Entry 6HOM (X-ray diffraction, 2.10 A resolution); this record covers chains A and B.

# Chain A
Molecule: CCR4-NOT transcription complex subunit 9
Organism: Homo sapiens
UniProtKB: Q92600 (CNOT9_HUMAN); residue numbers follow UniProt; this construct covers 19-285
Amino-acid sequence (273 residues; row label = number of the first residue in the row):
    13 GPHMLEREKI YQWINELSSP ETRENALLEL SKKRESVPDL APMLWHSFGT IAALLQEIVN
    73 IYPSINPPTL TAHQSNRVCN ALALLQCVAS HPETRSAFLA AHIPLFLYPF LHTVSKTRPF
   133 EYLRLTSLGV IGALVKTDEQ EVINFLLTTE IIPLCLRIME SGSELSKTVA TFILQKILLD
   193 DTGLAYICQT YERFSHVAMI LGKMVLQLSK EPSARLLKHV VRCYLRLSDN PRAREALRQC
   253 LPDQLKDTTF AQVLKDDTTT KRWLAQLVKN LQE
Sequence notes: expression tag (13-18)
UniProt features mapped onto this chain:
  - mutagenesis: Arg227 (R227E: Loss of DNA binding)
Reported in the primary citation:
  - conformationally variable residues (side-chain flip): Tyr134
  - mutagenesis - V181E: abolished binding to Hs NOT4 CBM

# Chain B
Molecule: CCR4-NOT transcription complex subunit 4, isoform L
UniProtKB: M9PCL9 (M9PCL9_DROME); numbering as in UniProt (aligned over 813-838)
Amino-acid sequence (26 residues; each row starts with the number of its first residue):
   813 DDDLGFDPFV ETQKGLAELM ENEVVQ
Disordered / not traced: 813

# Chain A / chain B interface
Contacting residue pairs (43):
  Arg46(A) - Asp819(B)  salt bridge
  Arg46(A) - Phe821(B)
  Arg46(A) - Val822(B)
  Glu47(A) - Asp819(B)
  Thr83(A) - Glu835(B)
  Ala84(A) - Leu831(B)  hydrophobic
  Ala84(A) - Met832(B)
  Ala84(A) - Glu835(B)  hydrogen bond (backbone-side chain)
  His85(A) - Met832(B)
  His85(A) - Glu835(B)  hydrogen bond (backbone-side chain)
  Ser87(A) - Leu828(B)
  Asn88(A) - Leu828(B)
  Asn88(A) - Met832(B)
  Cys91(A) - Phe821(B)
  Cys91(A) - Thr824(B)
  Asn92(A) - Phe821(B)
  Ala95(A) - Phe821(B)  hydrophobic
  Arg130(A) - Gly827(B)  hydrogen bond (side chain-backbone)
  Arg130(A) - Leu831(B)
  Pro131(A) - Leu831(B)
  Tyr134(A) - Glu823(B)
  Tyr134(A) - Thr824(B)  hydrogen bond (backbone-side chain)
  Tyr134(A) - Gly827(B)
  Tyr134(A) - Leu828(B)  hydrophobic
  Leu137(A) - Pro820(B)
  Leu137(A) - Thr824(B)
  Thr138(A) - Phe821(B)
  Thr138(A) - Thr824(B)  hydrogen bond
  Gly141(A) - Pro820(B)
  Lys148(A) - Asp814(B)
  Lys148(A) - Asp815(B)  salt bridge
  Asp150(A) - Asp814(B)
  Leu177(A) - Phe818(B)
  Leu177(A) - Glu823(B)
  Thr180(A) - Leu816(B)
  Thr180(A) - Phe818(B)
  Val181(A) - Leu816(B)  hydrophobic
  Val181(A) - Phe818(B)  hydrophobic
  Phe184(A) - Asp814(B)
  Phe184(A) - Leu816(B)  hydrophobic
  Lys188(A) - Asp814(B)  salt bridge
  Arg227(A) - Phe818(B)
  His231(A) - Asp815(B)
Interface residues without a listed pair, chain B (18 interface residues in all): Gly817, Gln825, Glu830
The authors on this interface:
  - specific contacts: Ala84(A)-Glu835(B) (backbone contact), His85(A)-Glu835(B) (backbone contact), Thr138(A)-Thr824(B) (hydrogen bond), Gly141(A)-Pro820(B), Leu177(A)-Phe818(B), Val181(A)-Phe818(B) (hydrophobic contact), Phe184(A)-Leu816(B), Leu816(B)-Val181(A) (hydrophobic contact), Leu828(B)-Ala84(A), Leu831(B)-Ala84(A), Met832(B)-Ala84(A)
  - interface residues, chain A: Ala84(A), His85(A), Ser87(A), Asn88(A), Cys91(A), Asn92(A), Ala95(A), Pro131(A), Tyr134(A), Leu137(A), Thr138(A)
  - hot spots on chain A (mutagenesis) - Y134D/G141W: abolished binding to CCR4-NOT transcription complex subunit 4, isoform L (chain B)
  - interface residues, chain B: Phe821(B), Thr824(B), Leu828(B), Leu831(B)
  - hot spots on chain B (mutagenesis) - F821D, L828E: abolished binding to CCR4-NOT transcription complex subunit 9 (chain A)

# In short
25 residues of chain A and 18 residues of chain B are in contact, with 5 hydrogen bonds and 3 salt bridges.
Polar pairs include Arg46(A)-Asp819(B), Lys148(A)-Asp815(B) and Lys188(A)-Asp814(B). The paper describes
backbone contacts between Ala84(A) and Glu835(B) and His85(A) and Glu835(B); a hydrogen bond between Thr138(A)
and Thr824(B); contacts between Gly141(A) and Pro820(B), Leu177(A) and Phe818(B) and Phe184(A) and Leu816(B)
among others. The paper reports that F821D and L828E of chain B abolish binding to CCR4-NOT transcription
complex subunit 9 (chain A); interface residues Ala84(A), His85(A) and Phe821(B) among others; 4 substitutions
were tested in all.
Chain A is CCR4-NOT transcription complex subunit 9 (Homo sapiens) and chain B is CCR4-NOT transcription
complex subunit 4, isoform L; the structure, Drosophila NOT4 CBM peptide bound to human CAF40, was determined
by X-ray diffraction together with 6HON from the same study.
